PDB entry 7MP6 | electron microscopy, 6.25 A resolution (low resolution: residue-level contacts below are approximate; hydrogen-bond / salt-bridge calls are withheld) | chains A and B

[Chain A (and B)]
Protein: Isoform I of Neurofibromin
Organism: Homo sapiens
Notes: chain B of this document is another copy of the same molecule, construct and numbering; everything in this record applies to it too
Reference sequence: P21359 (NF1_HUMAN), isoform P21359-2; numbering as in UniProt (aligned over 2-2818)
Sequence (2826 residues; row label = number of the first residue in the row; numbers below 1 keep their minus sign (Met-7 is residue -7)):
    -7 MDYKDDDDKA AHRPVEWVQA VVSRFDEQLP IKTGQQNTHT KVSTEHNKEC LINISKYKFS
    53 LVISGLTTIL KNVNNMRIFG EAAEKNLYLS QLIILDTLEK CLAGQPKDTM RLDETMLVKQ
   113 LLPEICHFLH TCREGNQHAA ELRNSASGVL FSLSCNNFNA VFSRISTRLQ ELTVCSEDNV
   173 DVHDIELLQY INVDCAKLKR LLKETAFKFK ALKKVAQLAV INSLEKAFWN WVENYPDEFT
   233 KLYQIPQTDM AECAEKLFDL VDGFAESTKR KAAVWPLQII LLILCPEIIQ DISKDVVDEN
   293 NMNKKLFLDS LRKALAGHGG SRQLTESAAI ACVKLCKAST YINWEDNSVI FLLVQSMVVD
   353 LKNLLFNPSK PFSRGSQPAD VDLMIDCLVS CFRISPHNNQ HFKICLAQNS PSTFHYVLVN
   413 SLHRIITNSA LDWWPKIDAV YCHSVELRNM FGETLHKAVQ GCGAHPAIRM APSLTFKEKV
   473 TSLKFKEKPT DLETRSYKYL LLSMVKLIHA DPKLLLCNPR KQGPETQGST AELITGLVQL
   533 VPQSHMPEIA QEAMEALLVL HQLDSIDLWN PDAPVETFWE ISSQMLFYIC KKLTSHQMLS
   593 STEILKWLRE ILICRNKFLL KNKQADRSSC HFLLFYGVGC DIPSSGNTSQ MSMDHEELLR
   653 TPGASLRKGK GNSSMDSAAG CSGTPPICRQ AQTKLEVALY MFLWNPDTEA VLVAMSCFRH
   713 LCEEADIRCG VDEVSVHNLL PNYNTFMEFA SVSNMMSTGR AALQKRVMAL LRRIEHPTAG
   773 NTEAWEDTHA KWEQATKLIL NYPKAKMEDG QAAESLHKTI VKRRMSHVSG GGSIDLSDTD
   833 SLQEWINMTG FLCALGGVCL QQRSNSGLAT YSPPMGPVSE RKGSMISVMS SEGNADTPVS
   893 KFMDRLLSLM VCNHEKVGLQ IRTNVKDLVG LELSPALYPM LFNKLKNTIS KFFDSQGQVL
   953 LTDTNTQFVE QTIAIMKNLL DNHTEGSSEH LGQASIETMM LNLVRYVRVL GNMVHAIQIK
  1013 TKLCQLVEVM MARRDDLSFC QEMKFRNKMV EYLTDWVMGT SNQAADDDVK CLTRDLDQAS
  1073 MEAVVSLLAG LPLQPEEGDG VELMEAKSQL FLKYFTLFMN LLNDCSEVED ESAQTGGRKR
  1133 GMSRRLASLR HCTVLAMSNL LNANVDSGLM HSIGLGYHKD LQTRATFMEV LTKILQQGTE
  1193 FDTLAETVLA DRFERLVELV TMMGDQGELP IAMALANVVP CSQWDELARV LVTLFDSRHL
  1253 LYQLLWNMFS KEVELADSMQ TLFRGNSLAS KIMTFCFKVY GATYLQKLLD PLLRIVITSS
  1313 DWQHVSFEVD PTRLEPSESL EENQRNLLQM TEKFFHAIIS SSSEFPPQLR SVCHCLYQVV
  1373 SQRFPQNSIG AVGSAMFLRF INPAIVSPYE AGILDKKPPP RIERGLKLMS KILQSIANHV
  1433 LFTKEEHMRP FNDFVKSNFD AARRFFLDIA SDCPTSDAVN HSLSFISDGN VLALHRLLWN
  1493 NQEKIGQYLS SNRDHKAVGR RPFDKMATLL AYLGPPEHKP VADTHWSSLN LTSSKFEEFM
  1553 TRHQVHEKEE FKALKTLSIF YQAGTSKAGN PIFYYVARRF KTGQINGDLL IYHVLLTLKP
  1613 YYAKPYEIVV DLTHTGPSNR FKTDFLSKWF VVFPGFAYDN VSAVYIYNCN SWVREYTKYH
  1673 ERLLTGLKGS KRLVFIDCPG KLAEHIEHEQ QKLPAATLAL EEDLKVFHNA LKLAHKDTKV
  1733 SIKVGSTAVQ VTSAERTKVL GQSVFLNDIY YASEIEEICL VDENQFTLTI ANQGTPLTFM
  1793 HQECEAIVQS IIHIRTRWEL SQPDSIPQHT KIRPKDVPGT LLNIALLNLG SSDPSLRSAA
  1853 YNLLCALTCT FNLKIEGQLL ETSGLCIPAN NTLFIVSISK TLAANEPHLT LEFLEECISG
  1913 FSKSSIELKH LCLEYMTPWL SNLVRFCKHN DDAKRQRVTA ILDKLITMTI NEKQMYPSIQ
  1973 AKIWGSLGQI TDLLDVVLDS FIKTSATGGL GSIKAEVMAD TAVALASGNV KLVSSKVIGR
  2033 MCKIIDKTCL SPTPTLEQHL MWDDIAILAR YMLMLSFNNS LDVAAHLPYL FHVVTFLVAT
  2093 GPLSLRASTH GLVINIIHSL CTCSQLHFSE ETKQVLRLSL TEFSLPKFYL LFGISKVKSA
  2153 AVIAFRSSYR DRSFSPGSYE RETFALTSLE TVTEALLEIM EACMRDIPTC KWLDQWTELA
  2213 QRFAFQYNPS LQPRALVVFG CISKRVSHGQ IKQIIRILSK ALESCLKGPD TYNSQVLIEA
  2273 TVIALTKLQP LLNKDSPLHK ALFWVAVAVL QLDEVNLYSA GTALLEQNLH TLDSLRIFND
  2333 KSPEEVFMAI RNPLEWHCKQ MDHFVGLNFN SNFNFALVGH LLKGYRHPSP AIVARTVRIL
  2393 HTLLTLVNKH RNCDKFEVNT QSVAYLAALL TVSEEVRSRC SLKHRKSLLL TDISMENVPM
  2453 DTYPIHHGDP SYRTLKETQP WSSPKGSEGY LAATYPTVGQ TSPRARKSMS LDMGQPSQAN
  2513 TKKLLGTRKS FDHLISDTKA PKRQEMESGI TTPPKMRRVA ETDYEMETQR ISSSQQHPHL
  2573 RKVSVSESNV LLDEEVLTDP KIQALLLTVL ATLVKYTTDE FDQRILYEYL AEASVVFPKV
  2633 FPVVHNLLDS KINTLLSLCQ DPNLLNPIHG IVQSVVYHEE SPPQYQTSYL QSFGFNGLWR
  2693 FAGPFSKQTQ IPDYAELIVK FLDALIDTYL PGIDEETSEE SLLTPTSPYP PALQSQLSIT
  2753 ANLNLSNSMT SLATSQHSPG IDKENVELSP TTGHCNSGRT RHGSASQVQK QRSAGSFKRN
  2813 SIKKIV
Not modelled in the structure: -7 to 4, 25-29, 68-76, 99-105, 122-128, 167-171, 237-239, 287-291, 335-339, 366-372, 389-390, 400-401, 421-422, 454-482, 512-519, 562-565, 588-591, 615-677, 724-732, 745-751, 793-832, 853-888, 954, 1051-1060, 1089-1091, 1119-1132, 1191-1828, 1982-1984, 1999-2004, 2158-2170, 2260-2263, 2431-2590, 2672-2674, 2698-2702, 2724-2818 (chain B: -7 to 4, 25-29, 68-76, 99-105, 122-128, 167-171, 237-239, 287-291, 335-339, 366-372, 389-390, 400-401, 421-422, 454-482, 512-519, 562-565, 588-591, 615-677, 724-732, 745-751, 793-832, 853-888, 954, 1051-1060, 1089-1091, 1119-1132, 1191-1828, 2158-2170, 2260-2263, 2431-2590, 2672-2674, 2698-2702, 2724-2818)
Sequence notes: initiating methionine (-7); expression tag (-6 to 1)
Swiss-Prot annotation at these positions:
  - site: Arg1276 (Arginine finger)
  - modified residue: Ala2 (N-acetylalanine), Ser864 (Phosphoserine), Ser876 (Phosphoserine)
  - natural variant: His31 (H31R: In NF1), Ala74 (A74D: In mismatch repair deficient cancer cells), Tyr80 (Y80C; Y80S), Ser82 (S82F: In NF1), Cys93 (C93W: In NF1; C93Y: In NF1), Ile117 (I117S: In NF1), Leu145 (L145P: In NF1), Ile157 (I157N: In NF1), Arg160 (R160T: In NF1), Asp176 (D176E: Found in mismatch repair deficient cancer cells), Asp186 (D186V: In NF1), Leu194 (L194R: In NFNS), 55 further natural variant entries in UniProt
From the paper describing this entry:
  - self-association interface (contacts with another copy of this molecule): Trp9
  - disease-associated variants - M991DEL, R1849Q (proposed by the authors, not directly observed)

[Chain A / chain B interface]
Pairs across the interface (162):
  Arg5(A) with Asn2638(B); Asp2641(B)
  Pro6(A) with Val2667(B); Glu2671(B)
  Trp9(A) with His2637(B); Leu2640(B); Asp2641(B); Ile2644(B); Leu2648(B); Val2664(B); Val2667(B)
  Val10(A) with Val2668(B)
  Ala12(A) with Asn2645(B)
  Val13(A) with Leu2648(B)
  Arg16(A) with Leu2648(B); Ser2649(B); Leu2650(B); Cys2651(B); Gln2652(B)
  Gln20(A) with Gln2652(B)
  His31(A) with Gln2652(B)
  Thr32(A) with Gln2652(B)
  Val34(A) with Pro2654(B)
  Ser35(A) with Cys2651(B); Gln2652(B)
  His38(A) with Leu2657(B); Asn2658(B); His2661(B)
  Asn39(A) with His2661(B)
  Cys42(A) with His2661(B)
  Asn45(A) with Gln2665(B)
  Ile46(A) with Val2664(B)
  Tyr49(A) with Val2668(B); Tyr2669(B)
  Lys50(A) with Val2668(B)
  Pro1846(A) with Ala2153(B); Phe2157(B)
  Arg1849(A) with Phe2157(B)
  Tyr1853(A) with Phe2069(B); His2110(B)
  Gln1870(A) with Thr2114(B)
  Leu1872(A) with His2110(B); Cys2113(B); Thr2114(B); Leu2132(B)
  Thr1874(A) with His2110(B); Leu2132(B)
  Ser1875(A) with Ser2136(B)
  Gly1876(A) with Ile2106(B)
  Leu1877(A) with Phe2069(B); Ile2106(B); Asn2107(B); His2110(B)
  Cys1878(A) with Leu2065(B); Asn2107(B); Ala2153(B); Phe2157(B)
  Ile1879(A) with Phe2069(B); Phe2157(B)
  Pro1880(A) with Asp2012(B); Met2066(B); Phe2069(B); Phe2157(B)
  Ala1881(A) with Asp2012(B)
  Asn1882(A) with Tyr1968(B); Gln1972(B); Asp2012(B); Thr2013(B); Val2015(B); Ala2016(B)
  Thr1884(A) with Pro1969(B)
  Leu1885(A) with Ala1973(B); Gly1977(B); Ala2016(B); Ser2019(B)
  Phe1886(A) with Phe2069(B)
  Ile1918(A) with Gln1966(B)
  Glu1919(A) with Lys1965(B); Gln1966(B); Pro1969(B)
  His1922(A) with Pro1969(B); Ser1970(B)
  Glu1926(A) with Lys1974(B)
  Lys1965(A) with Glu1919(B)
  Gln1966(A) with Glu1919(B); His1922(B)
  Met1967(A) with His1922(B)
  Pro1969(A) with Glu1919(B)
  Ser1970(A) with His1922(B)
  Gln1972(A) with Asn1882(B)
  Lys1974(A) with Glu1926(B); Lys1974(B)
  Asp2012(A) with Ala1881(B); Asn1882(B)
  Val2015(A) with Pro1880(B); Asn1882(B)
  Ala2016(A) with Asn1882(B); Leu1885(B)
  Ser2019(A) with Leu1885(B)
  Leu2065(A) with Cys1878(B)
  Met2066(A) with Pro1880(B)
  Phe2069(A) with Tyr1853(B); Leu1877(B); Ile1879(B); Pro1880(B); Phe1886(B)
  Ile2106(A) with Gly1876(B); Leu1877(B)
  Asn2107(A) with Leu1877(B); Cys1878(B)
  His2110(A) with Tyr1853(B); Leu1872(B); Thr1874(B); Leu1877(B)
  Cys2113(A) with Leu1872(B)
  Thr2114(A) with Gln1870(B); Leu1872(B)
  Leu2132(A) with Leu1872(B); Thr1874(B)
  Ser2136(A) with Ser1875(B)
  Ala2153(A) with Pro1846(B); Cys1878(B)
  Phe2157(A) with Pro1846(B); Arg1849(B); Cys1878(B); Ile1879(B); Pro1880(B)
  His2637(A) with Trp9(B)
  Asn2638(A) with Arg5(B)
  Leu2640(A) with Trp9(B)
  Asp2641(A) with Arg5(B); Trp9(B)
  Ile2644(A) with Trp9(B)
  Asn2645(A) with Ala12(B)
  Leu2648(A) with Trp9(B); Val13(B); Arg16(B)
  Ser2649(A) with Arg16(B)
  Leu2650(A) with Arg16(B)
  Cys2651(A) with Arg16(B); Ser35(B)
  Gln2652(A) with Arg16(B); Gln20(B); His31(B); Thr32(B); Ser35(B)
  Pro2654(A) with Val34(B)
  Leu2657(A) with His38(B)
  Asn2658(A) with His38(B)
  His2661(A) with His38(B); Asn39(B); Cys42(B)
  Val2664(A) with Trp9(B); Ile46(B)
  Gln2665(A) with Asn45(B)
  Val2667(A) with Pro6(B); Trp9(B)
  Val2668(A) with Val10(B); Tyr49(B); Lys50(B)
  Tyr2669(A) with Tyr49(B)
  Glu2671(A) with Pro6(B)
Other interface residues (no listed pair), chain A (96 interface residues in all): Glu8, Glu19, Ser1847, Gly1869, Leu1871, Ala1973, Thr2013, Asn2070, Gly2103, Ser2116, Ala2152, Val2154
Other interface residues (no listed pair), chain B (98 interface residues in all): Glu8, Glu19, Ser1847, Gly1869, Leu1871, Asn1883, Ile1918, Leu1923, Asn2070, Gly2103, Ser2116, Ala2152, Val2154

[Summary]
Chain A and chain B form an interface of 96 and 98 residues respectively. From the paper: a self-association
interface involving Trp9(A).
Chain A and chain B are both Isoform I of Neurofibromin (Homo sapiens); the structure, Neurofibromin
homodimer, was determined by electron microscopy, deposited together with 7MOC and 7MP5.
